2DQC - chains L and Y of the 3 polymer chains in the assembly; structure by X-ray diffraction, 1.80 A resolution.

# Chain L
Protein: lysozyme binding Ig kappa chain V23-J2 region
From: Mus musculus
Amino-acid sequence (107 residues; each row starts with the number of its first residue):
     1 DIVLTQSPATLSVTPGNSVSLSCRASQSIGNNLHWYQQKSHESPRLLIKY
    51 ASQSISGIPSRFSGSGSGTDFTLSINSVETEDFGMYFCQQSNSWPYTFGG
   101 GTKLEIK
Disulfides: Cys-23/Cys-88

# Chain Y
Protein: Lysozyme C
From: Gallus gallus
Notes: EC 3.2.1.17
UniProtKB: P00698 (LYSC_CHICK); residues 1-129 here correspond to UniProt positions 19-147 (UniProt number = residue number + 18)
Amino-acid sequence (129 residues; row label = number of the first residue in the row):
     1 KVFGRCELAAAMKRHGLDNYRGYSLGNWVCAAKFESNFNTQATNRNTDGS
    51 TDYGILQINSRWWCNDGRTPGSRNLCNIPCSALLSSDITASVNCAKKIVS
   101 DGNGMNAWVAWRNRCKGTDVQAWIRGCRL
UniProt features mapped onto this chain:
  - active site: Glu-35, Asp-52
  - binding site (substrate): Asp-101
Disulfides: Cys-6/Cys-127, Cys-30/Cys-115, Cys-64/Cys-80, Cys-76/Cys-94

# Interface between chain L and chain Y
Pairs across the interface (18; chain L residue first):
  Asn-31(L) / His-15(Y)  hydrogen bond (side chain-backbone)
  Asn-31(L) / Gly-16(Y)
  Asn-31(L) / Lys-96(Y)  hydrogen bond
  Asn-32(L) / Gly-16(Y)  hydrogen bond (side chain-backbone)
  Asn-32(L) / Tyr-20(Y)
  Asn-32(L) / Lys-96(Y)  hydrogen bond
  Lys-49(L) / Asn-93(Y)
  Tyr-50(L) / Asn-93(Y)
  Tyr-50(L) / Lys-96(Y)
  Gln-53(L) / Thr-89(Y)
  Gln-53(L) / Asn-93(Y)  hydrogen bond
  Ser-91(L) / Tyr-20(Y)
  Asn-92(L) / Asn-19(Y)  hydrogen bond (side chain-backbone)
  Asn-92(L) / Tyr-20(Y)
  Asn-92(L) / Arg-21(Y)  hydrogen bond (backbone-backbone)
  Trp-94(L) / Arg-21(Y)
  Tyr-96(L) / Arg-21(Y)  hydrogen bond
  Tyr-96(L) / Ser-100(Y)
Also at the interface, not in a pair above, chain L (12 interface residues in all): Gln-27, Gly-30, Ser-93
Also at the interface, not in a pair above, chain Y (11 interface residues in all): Arg-14, Asp-18

# Summary
Chain L and chain Y form an interface of 12 and 11 residues respectively, with 8 hydrogen bonds. Among the
polar pairs are Asn-31(L)/His-15(Y), Asn-31(L)/Lys-96(Y) and Asn-32(L)/Gly-16(Y). From UniProt: active-site
residues Glu-35(Y) and Asp-52(Y) and substrate-binding residue Asp-101(Y) on chain Y.
Chain L is lysozyme binding Ig kappa chain V23-J2 region (Mus musculus) and chain Y is Lysozyme C (Gallus
gallus); the structure, Crystal structure of hyhel-10 FV mutant(Hy33f) complexed with hen egg lysozyme, was
determined by X-ray diffraction together with 2DQF, 2DQG, 2DQI and 2DQJ from the same study.
